8FRU - chains N and 1 of the 43 polymer chains in the assembly; structure by electron microscopy, 2.49 A resolution.

Chain N:
Molecule: 60S ribosomal protein eL15
From: Giardia intestinalis assemblage A
Reference sequence: A8B8Z6 (A8B8Z6_GIAIC); residues 1-204 here = UniProt positions 1-204
Chain sequence (204 residues; numbered 1 to 204; the number before each row is that of its first residue):
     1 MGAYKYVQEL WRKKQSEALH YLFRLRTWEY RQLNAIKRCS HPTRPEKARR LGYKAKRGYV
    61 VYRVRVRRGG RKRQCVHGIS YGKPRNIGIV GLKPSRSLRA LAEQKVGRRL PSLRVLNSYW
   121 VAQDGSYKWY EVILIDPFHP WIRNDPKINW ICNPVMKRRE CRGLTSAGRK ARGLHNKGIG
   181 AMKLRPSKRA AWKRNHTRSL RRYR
Unresolved in the structure: 1

Chain 1:
Molecule: 28S rRNA
From: Giardia intestinalis assemblage A
Sequence (2687 nucleotides; each row starts with the number of its first residue):
     1 CGCGGCCCGA GGCGGCGGGG GCGACGGGCG GAACUUAAGC AUAUCAGUAC GCCCCGGAGG
    61 AGAAACCAAC CGGGAUUCCC CGUAGCGGCG AGCGACGCGG GAGGAGCCCG CCCCGAAGGC
   121 GCGCUGUGGG GCGCAGGCGC AGGCCCGCCG CGAGGGGGCC CGAGGGCCCC GCCCGAGAGG
   181 GUGCAAGCCC CGUACGGCGG CCGCCGGGCC UGCGCGGCGA GUAGCGCUGC UUGAGCGUGC
   241 AGCGCGAAGG GAGGCGCGGC CCUUCCAAGG CUAAAUACGC CCCGGGACCG AUAGCGGACC
   301 AAGUAGCGCG AGCGAACGGU GAAAAGGACG CCCUGCGGCC GCUCAAAAGA CCUGAACCCG
   361 GCCGGCCGCC GGCCCGCCGG CCCCGUCUCG AAACACGGAC CGAGGAGCCA CGCGCCGCGG
   421 CGAGCCCGAG GGAGCCCCCG CGGCGGAGCG AGCGCGAGAC GCCCCGGGCC CGCCAUGCCC
   481 CUGCGGGCGU GCGCGGGCCG AGCCGCGGCG CGUGGGCCCG AAAGGCGGUG AUCUAUGCCC
   541 GGCGAGGGCG AGGCCGGGCG AAAGCCUGGU GGAGGCCCGC CGCGGUGCUG ACGCGCAGAU
   601 CGCUCGUCGG AGCCGGGCAU GGGGGCGAAA GACUCAUCGA ACCGCCUGGU AGCUGGUUGC
   661 CUCCGAAAUG UCUCCCAGGA CAGCCGCCGC CCCGCAGUUG CGGCCCGUAG AGCGCUGGCC
   721 GGCGGGAGCG GGGGGCCUGC CCCUCGCCCG CCCCCCAAAC UCCGAAGGGC CGCGCCGCCC
   781 CGCCGCUGGC CUGGGCGGGG CGGGCGAAUG CGGGCGGCGC GUGGGCCCCU CCUGGUAAGC
   841 AGGACGGGCG AGGCGGGACG AUCCGGACGC CGGGCCAGGG UGCGCCGCCG GGGCCCGCGG
   901 AACGGCGUCG GCCGGUCCCG ACAGCUGGAA GGUGGCCCCA GAAGUCGGCA UCCUCCAGGG
   961 AGUGUGUAAC AACCCACCAG CCGAAUCGGC CGGCCCGGAA AAUGGAGCGC GCCGGAGCCC
  1021 CGGACCCGCG CCCGGCCGCC GCGCGCGGCG GGUAGGAGGC CGCAGAGGCC CCGGGGGCGA
  1081 AGGCGGCGCG CAGGCCCCGC CGGACCGGCC UCUGGUGCAG AUCUCGGCAG CAGUAGCCGC
  1141 UACUCCGCGC CCCGGAGGAC UGAGGGGGAG ACGGGUUCCG CGGCGCCUGC AUCUGGCCGC
  1201 GGGUGACUCG GGCCUAAGCG GCGGGUGAAG ACCGGGAAGG GGCGUGCCCG CCCGUCGAAC
  1261 GGGGAGCCGG CGGAGACUCC GGCAGGCGCG GCCCCCGCGG AGACGCCCGC CCCCCGGCGA
  1321 CGCGCACGGG GACCGCGGCG GGCGGCGCCC CGGCCCGCGA ACGCCCCGCA GCCCCCGGAC
  1381 GCCUUGCGCG GAGAGGGGGG CCCGGGGGCG GACCCCGCGC GUCCCCGGCC GCCCCUGAAA
  1441 AGCCGGGGGG CGCCGGCCGC GCGCCGUACC GACCGCAGCA GGACUCCGGG GUCAGCAGCC
  1501 UCUAGCGCGG GAGCGAACGC GGCUCAGGGA AGUCGGCAAG CCGGCUCCGU AACCUCGGGA
  1561 AAAGGAGUGG CUCUGACGGC GCGCCGGGUC AGAACUGGAA CGGACGCGGG GAUCCCGACU
  1621 GUUUACUAGA AACACAGCGU CGCGAGGGCC GCACCCGGCG CUGGCGCGAC GUGAUUUCUG
  1681 CCCAGUGCCA CGACCGUCAC CGUGAAGCGA UCCGCCGAAG CCCUGGUAAA CGGCGGGAGU
  1741 AACUAUGACU CUCUUAAGGU AGCCAAAUGC CUCGUCGGGC AAUUUCCGAC GUGCAUGAAU
  1801 GGACCAACGA GGAUCCCACU GUCCCGAGCC GCGCCUCCGC GAGCCUCCAG CCUCGGGAAC
  1861 GGGCGAGGGC CGGCCAGCGG GGCAAGAAGA CCCUUUUGAG CUUGACUCCA GCCCGGGCCU
  1921 GUGGGGCGGG GCGGCCGGCG CAGCGCACAG GGGAGGCCGC GCCCCUGAGA CACCCUGACG
  1981 GCCGCCGCCG CCCCGCUCAC CCGGUCGCGC GGGGACCCGC CCGGGCGGGG AGUUCGGCUG
  2041 GGGCGGCGCG CCUGCUACAC CGGACCGCAG GCGUCCCACG GCGGGCUCAG CGAGGACGGA
  2101 GACCUCCCGC GGAGCAGAAG GGCACAAGCC CGCCCGACCC GCGCCCCCCG UGCCGGCGCG
  2161 GGCCGCGAAA GCGGGGCCUA CCGAUCCUUC GCCGCCCCGG CCGCGGGCGC GGAGGUGGCA
  2221 GAAAAGUUAC CACAGGGAUA ACUGGCUUGU GGCCGCCGAG CGCCCGCAGC GACGCGGCUU
  2281 UUUGAUCCUU CGAUGUCGGC UCUUCCUACC GUCCGCGCGC ACCGGCGCGG AAGCGUCGGA
  2341 UUGUUCACCC GUUCAAGGGA UCGUGAGCUG GGUUUAGACC GUCGUGAGAC AGGUUAGUUU
  2401 UACCCUACUG GCCCCGGGGC CAGAGCACGG CGGGCCAGUA CGAGAGGAAC GCCCGCCGCG
  2461 GGCCGCCAGC CCCGCGGUUG CCCGGCCGGG CAGCGCCGCG CCGCCGCGCC CGGGGGCCCU
  2521 GCGCUGACCG CCUCUAAGCG CGCACCCCGC CUCGCGCCCC GCCCGGCCGC GCGCCCCAGC
  2581 CCCGUGCCCC GUCGCCGAGC GGCCCCCGCC CGGGGAGACC ACCCGGCGCG GCGCUCCUGU
  2641 ACGGCGCAGA GCCCUGCGAU CGCCUGAGGG ACGCGCCUGC AGAGCGC
Unresolved in the structure: 136-144, 201-213, 734-741, 925-977, 1581-1584, 1931-1979
Differences from the reference sequence: insertion (1894)
Bound ions: Na+ site 1: G20, C54; Mg2+ site 1: G39, C40; Mg2+ site 2: C40, G1898; Mg2+ site 3 near G47 (its only coordinating residue here); Mg2+ site 4 near G60 (its only coordinating residue here); Mg2+ site 5 near A153 (its only coordinating residue here); Mg2+ site 6 near U232 (its only coordinating residue here); Mg2+ site 7: G254, C2198, G2199; Mg2+ site 8 near A267 (its only coordinating residue here); Mg2+ site 9 near A274 (its only coordinating residue here); Mg2+ site 10 near C289 (its only coordinating residue here); Mg2+ site 11 near G294 (its only coordinating residue here); 86 more Mg2+ sites not listed; 22 more Na+ sites not listed; 5 more K+ sites not listed
Small-molecule neighbours: spermidine (SPD): A38, G39, C40, G88, C89, G90, U2185, C2186, A2222

Interface between chain N and chain 1:
Contacting residue pairs (215):
  Gly2(N) with C112(1), phosphate contact
  Tyr4(N) with C111(1), phosphate contact; G126(1), hydrogen bond to the phosphate
  Lys5(N) with C111(1), phosphate contact; C112(1), phosphate contact; C218(1), salt bridge to the phosphate
  Gln8(N) with G219(1), sugar contact; A220(1), hydrogen bond to the phosphate
  Arg12(N) with A220(1), hydrogen bond to the base; A248(1), base contact
  Lys14(N) with A220(1), sugar contact; G221(1), hydrogen bond to the phosphate
  Gln15(N) with G221(1), hydrogen bond to the base; G246(1), hydrogen bond to the phosphate
  His20(N) with G1921(1), salt bridge to the phosphate
  Arg24(N) with G1921(1), sugar contact; A2015(1), base contact
  Trp28(N) with A1999(1), phosphate contact; C2000(1), phosphate contact
  Arg31(N) with A1999(1), hydrogen bond to the phosphate; C2000(1), salt bridge to the phosphate
  Gln32(N) with C2000(1), hydrogen bond to the phosphate
  Asn34(N) with G1224(1), phosphate contact; G1225(1), phosphate contact
  Ala35(N) with G1225(1), hydrogen bond to the phosphate
  Lys37(N) with G9(1), salt bridge to the phosphate
  Ser40(N) with C8(1), phosphate contact; G9(1), phosphate contact
  His41(N) with C8(1), phosphate contact; U125(1), base contact
  Arg44(N) with G221(1), salt bridge to the phosphate
  Pro45(N) with G126(1), phosphate contact
  Lys47(N) with A220(1), salt bridge to the phosphate
  Arg49(N) with G110(1), sugar contact; C111(1), salt bridge to the phosphate; G126(1), sugar contact; U127(1), salt bridge to the phosphate
  Arg50(N) with G110(1), hydrogen bond to the base; C111(1), sugar contact; G219(1), hydrogen bond to the sugar; A220(1), salt bridge to the phosphate
  Leu51(N) with G269(1), sugar contact
  Lys54(N) with U127(1), salt bridge to the phosphate; G128(1), salt bridge to the phosphate
  Ala55(N) with U127(1), hydrogen bond to the phosphate
  Lys56(N) with G119(1), base contact; U127(1), phosphate contact; G128(1), salt bridge to the phosphate
  Arg57(N) with C122(1), hydrogen bond to the sugar
  Arg65(N) with G1225(1), salt bridge to the phosphate; U1226(1), salt bridge to the phosphate
  Arg67(N) with U1226(1), phosphate contact; G1227(1), salt bridge to the phosphate
  Arg68(N) with C243(1), salt bridge to the phosphate; G244(1), salt bridge to the phosphate
  Gly69(N) with G242(1), phosphate contact; C243(1), hydrogen bond to the phosphate; C2020(1), phosphate contact
  Gly70(N) with G242(1), sugar contact; C2021(1), hydrogen bond to the phosphate
  Arg71(N) with G30(1), phosphate contact; G31(1), salt bridge to the phosphate
  Lys72(N) with A1653(1), hydrogen bond to the phosphate; C1654(1), salt bridge to the phosphate; A1910(1), phosphate contact; G1911(1), salt bridge to the phosphate
  Arg73(N) with G31(1), phosphate contact; A1653(1), sugar contact
  Gln74(N) with A1229(1), base contact; G1230(1), base contact; A1653(1), base contact
  Cys75(N) with A1653(1), sugar contact
  Val76(N) with A1653(1), phosphate contact
  His77(N) with G624(1), salt bridge to the phosphate; C1652(1), salt bridge to the phosphate; A1653(1), hydrogen bond to the phosphate; A1910(1), sugar contact
  Ile79(N) with G2030(1), sugar contact
  Ser80(N) with A2031(1), sugar contact
  Tyr81(N) with G623(1), hydrogen bond to the sugar; A2031(1), sugar contact; G2032(1), sugar contact
  Gly82(N) with A33(1), phosphate contact; G2032(1), sugar contact
  Lys83(N) with A33(1), hydrogen bond to the phosphate; C34(1), salt bridge to the phosphate; U35(1), base contact; U44(1), base contact
  Pro84(N) with U42(1), phosphate contact
  Arg85(N) with U42(1), hydrogen bond to the phosphate; A43(1), salt bridge to the phosphate; U231(1), salt bridge to the phosphate
  Asn86(N) with A32(1), phosphate contact; A33(1), hydrogen bond to the phosphate
  Ile87(N) with C1908(1), sugar contact; C1909(1), sugar contact
  Ile89(N) with C1909(1), sugar contact; A1910(1), phosphate contact
  Val90(N) with A1910(1), hydrogen bond to the phosphate; G1911(1), phosphate contact
  Gly91(N) with G229(1), sugar contact
  Leu92(N) with G229(1), sugar contact
  Lys93(N) with U228(1), hydrogen bond to the base; G229(1), sugar contact; A241(1), sugar contact; G242(1), sugar contact; C2022(1), salt bridge to the phosphate
  Pro94(N) with A241(1), hydrogen bond to the sugar
  Ser95(N) with C29(1), hydrogen bond to the phosphate; G30(1), hydrogen bond to the phosphate; C240(1), hydrogen bond to the sugar; A241(1), sugar contact
  Arg96(N) with C29(1), sugar contact; A241(1), phosphate contact; A1228(1), sugar contact
  Ser97(N) with A241(1), phosphate contact; G242(1), phosphate contact
  Leu98(N) with G242(1), hydrogen bond to the phosphate; C243(1), phosphate contact
  Arg99(N) with G269(1), salt bridge to the phosphate
  Leu101(N) with A1228(1), phosphate contact
  Lys105(N) with A1229(1), salt bridge to the phosphate
  Arg108(N) with G1227(1), base contact; A1229(1), salt bridge to the phosphate
  Ser112(N) with G17(1), hydrogen bond to the sugar; G18(1), hydrogen bond to the sugar
  Asn117(N) with G269(1), hydrogen bond to the phosphate
  Trp120(N) with G221(1), sugar contact
  Asp124(N) with C1919(1), hydrogen bond to the sugar
  Gly125(N) with G2019(1), base contact
  Lys128(N) with C243(1), salt bridge to the phosphate
  Phe138(N) with G17(1), sugar contact
  Trp141(N) with G119(1), sugar contact; C120(1), phosphate contact
  Asp145(N) with G119(1), base contact
  Lys147(N) with G119(1), base contact; G128(1), salt bridge to the phosphate
  Trp150(N) with G270(1), sugar contact; C271(1), sugar contact
  Pro154(N) with C55(1), hydrogen bond to the sugar; G56(1), phosphate contact
  Val155(N) with C55(1), sugar contact; G59(1), phosphate contact
  Met156(N) with U272(1), phosphate contact
  Lys157(N) with C54(1), sugar contact; C55(1), phosphate contact; G56(1), salt bridge to the phosphate
  Arg158(N) with C54(1), phosphate contact; C55(1), phosphate contact
  Arg159(N) with C271(1), salt bridge to the phosphate
  Cys161(N) with G27(1), hydrogen bond to the base; C53(1), sugar contact; C54(1), sugar contact
  Arg162(N) with G26(1), base contact; G27(1), hydrogen bond to the sugar; G28(1), sugar contact; C54(1), base contact; G60(1), salt bridge to the phosphate
  Leu164(N) with A61(1), phosphate contact
  Ser166(N) with G269(1), hydrogen bond to the phosphate; G270(1), phosphate contact
  Arg169(N) with A61(1), salt bridge to the phosphate; G62(1), salt bridge to the phosphate
  Lys170(N) with A223(1), phosphate contact; C240(1), salt bridge to the phosphate; A241(1), salt bridge to the phosphate
  Ala171(N) with C240(1), phosphate contact
  Arg172(N) with G27(1), hydrogen bond to the phosphate; G28(1), salt bridge to the phosphate; G60(1), phosphate contact; A61(1), salt bridge to the phosphate
  Asn176(N) with G239(1), phosphate contact; C240(1), phosphate contact
  Lys177(N) with A63(1), salt bridge to the phosphate; A64(1), phosphate contact; A65(1), salt bridge to the phosphate; C66(1), phosphate contact
  Gly178(N) with C66(1), phosphate contact; C67(1), phosphate contact
  Ile179(N) with C67(1), hydrogen bond to the phosphate; A68(1), phosphate contact; G254(1), base contact
  Gly180(N) with A234(1), base contact; U238(1), hydrogen bond to the sugar; G239(1), sugar contact
  Met182(N) with C96(1), phosphate contact
  Lys183(N) with A95(1), sugar contact; U232(1), hydrogen bond to the sugar; G233(1), hydrogen bond to the base; A234(1), base contact
  Arg185(N) with A61(1), sugar contact; G62(1), salt bridge to the phosphate
  Pro186(N) with G60(1), hydrogen bond to the sugar; A61(1), sugar contact
  Ser187(N) with G27(1), hydrogen bond to the phosphate; G28(1), phosphate contact
  Lys188(N) with G47(1), hydrogen bond to the base
  Arg189(N) with G31(1), base contact; U48(1), salt bridge to the phosphate
  Ala190(N) with G27(1), phosphate contact
  Trp192(N) with G47(1), hydrogen bond to the phosphate
  Lys193(N) with G26(1), salt bridge to the phosphate
  Arg194(N) with C78(1), salt bridge to the phosphate; C79(1), phosphate contact; C96(1), salt bridge to the phosphate
  Asn195(N) with A95(1), phosphate contact; C96(1), phosphate contact
  His196(N) with G94(1), salt bridge to the phosphate
  Ser199(N) with C80(1), hydrogen bond to the phosphate
  Arg201(N) with C81(1), salt bridge to the phosphate; G428(1), phosphate contact; A429(1), salt bridge to the phosphate
  Tyr203(N) with C427(1), base contact
  Arg204(N) with A410(1), hydrogen bond to the phosphate; C411(1), salt bridge to the phosphate
Also at the interface, not in a pair above, chain N (123 interface residues in all): Ala3, Trp11, Leu33, Arg38, Gly78, Gly88, Gln104, Pro111, Gln123, Tyr127, Gly163, Gly173, Leu174, His175
Also at the interface, not in a pair above, chain 1 (121 interface residues in all): C16, A41, U77, G97, C113, G121, G123, C230, A268, G525, C1655, U1920, C1998

In short:
123 residues of chain N face 121 of chain 1 across their interface; the contacts include 47 hydrogen bonds and
51 salt bridges. Polar contacts include Arg12(N)-A220(1), Gln15(N)-G221(1) and Arg50(N)-G110(1). Bound to
chain 1: spermidine. G20(1) and C54(1) form the Na+ site 1.
Chain N is 60S ribosomal protein eL15 and chain 1 is 28S rRNA, both from Giardia intestinalis assemblage A;
the structure, 60S subunit of the Giardia lamblia 80S ribosome, was determined by electron microscopy.
